Entry 7PY8 (electron microscopy, 3.80 A resolution); this record covers chains T and C of the 9 polymer chains in the assembly.

[Chain T]
Molecule: tDNA
Sequence (39 nucleotides; numbered 1 to 39; the number before each row is that of its first residue):
     1 CTCTGAATCT CTTCCGACGC GCCGCGGGAC GTACTGACC
Not modelled in the structure: 35-39

[Chain C]
Molecule: DNA-directed RNA polymerase subunit beta
Source organism: Escherichia coli
Notes: EC 2.7.7.6
UniProtKB: P0A8V4 (RPOB_ECO57); numbering as in UniProt (aligned over 1-1342)
Sequence (1342 residues; row label = number of the first residue in the row):
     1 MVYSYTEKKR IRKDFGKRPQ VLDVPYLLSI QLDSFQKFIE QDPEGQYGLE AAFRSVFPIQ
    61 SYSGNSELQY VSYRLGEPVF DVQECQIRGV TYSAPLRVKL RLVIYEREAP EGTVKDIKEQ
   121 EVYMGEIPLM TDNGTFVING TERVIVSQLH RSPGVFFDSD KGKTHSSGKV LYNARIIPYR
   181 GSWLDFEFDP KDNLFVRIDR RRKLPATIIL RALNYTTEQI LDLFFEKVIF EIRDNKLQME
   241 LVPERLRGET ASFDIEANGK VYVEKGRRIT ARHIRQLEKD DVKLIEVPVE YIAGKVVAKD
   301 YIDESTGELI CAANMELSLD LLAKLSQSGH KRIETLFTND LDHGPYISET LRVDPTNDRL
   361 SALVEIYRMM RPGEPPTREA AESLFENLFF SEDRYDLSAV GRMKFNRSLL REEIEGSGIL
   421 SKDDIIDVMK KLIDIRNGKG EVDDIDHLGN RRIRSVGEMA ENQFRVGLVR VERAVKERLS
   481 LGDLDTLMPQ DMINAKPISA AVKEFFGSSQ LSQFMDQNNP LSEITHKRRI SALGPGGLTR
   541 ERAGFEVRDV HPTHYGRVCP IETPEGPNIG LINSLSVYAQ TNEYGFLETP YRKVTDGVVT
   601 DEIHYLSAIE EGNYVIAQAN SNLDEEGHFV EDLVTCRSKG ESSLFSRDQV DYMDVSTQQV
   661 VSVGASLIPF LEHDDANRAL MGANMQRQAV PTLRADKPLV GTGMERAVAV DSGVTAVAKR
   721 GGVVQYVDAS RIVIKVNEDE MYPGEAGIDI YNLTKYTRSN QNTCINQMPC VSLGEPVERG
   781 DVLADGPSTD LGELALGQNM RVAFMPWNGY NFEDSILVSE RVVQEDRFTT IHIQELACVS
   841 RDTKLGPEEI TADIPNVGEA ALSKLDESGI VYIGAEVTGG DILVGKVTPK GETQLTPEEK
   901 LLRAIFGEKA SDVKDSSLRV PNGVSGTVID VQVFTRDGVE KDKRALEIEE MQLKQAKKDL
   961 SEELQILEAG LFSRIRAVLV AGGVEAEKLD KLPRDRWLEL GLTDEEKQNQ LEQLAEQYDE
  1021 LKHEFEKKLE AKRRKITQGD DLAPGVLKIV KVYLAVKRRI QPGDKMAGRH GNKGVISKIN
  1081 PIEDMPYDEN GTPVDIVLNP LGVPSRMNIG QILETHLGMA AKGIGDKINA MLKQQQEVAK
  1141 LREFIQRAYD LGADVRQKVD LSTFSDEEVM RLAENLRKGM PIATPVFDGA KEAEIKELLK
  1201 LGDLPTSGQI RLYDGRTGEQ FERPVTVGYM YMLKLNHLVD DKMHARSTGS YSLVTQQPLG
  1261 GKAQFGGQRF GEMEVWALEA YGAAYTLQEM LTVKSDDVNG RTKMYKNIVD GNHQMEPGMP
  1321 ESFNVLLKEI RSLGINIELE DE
Not modelled in the structure: 1, 908-911
Curated features (UniProtKB/Swiss-Prot):
  - modified residue (N6-acetyllysine): Lys1022, Lys1200

[Chain T / chain C interface]
Pairs across the interface - 12 pairs, chain T then chain C:
  DG16(T) - Glu541(C)  base contact
  DG16(T) - Arg542(C)  base contact
  DC18(T) - Met1273(C)  sugar contact
  DG19(T) - Arg1269(C)  salt bridge to the phosphate
  DG19(T) - Gly1271(C)  phosphate contact
  DG19(T) - Glu1274(C)  phosphate contact
  DC20(T) - Arg1269(C)  phosphate contact
  DG21(T) - Gly1261(C)  phosphate contact
  DG21(T) - Lys1262(C)  hydrogen bond to the phosphate
  DG24(T) - Phe514(C)  sugar contact
  DC25(T) - Asn139(C)  hydrogen bond to the phosphate
  DC25(T) - Ser508(C)  sugar contact
Other interface residues (no listed pair), chain C (13 interface residues in all): Gln1268, Glu1272

[Summary]
7 residues of chain T face 13 of chain C across their interface; the contacts include 2 hydrogen bonds and 1
salt bridge. Polar contacts include DG21(T)-Lys1262(C), DC25(T)-Asn139(C) and DG19(T)-Arg1269(C).
Here chain T is tDNA and chain C is DNA-directed RNA polymerase subunit beta (Escherichia coli). Entry 7PY8
(CryoEM structure of E.coli RNA polymerase elongation complex bound to NusG (NusG-EC in less-swiveled
conformation)) was determined by electron microscopy (same publication as 7PY0, 7PY1, 7PY3, 7PY5, 7PY6, 7PY7
and 4 further entries).
